Entry 6RE3 (electron microscopy, 3.30 A resolution); this record covers chains V and Z of the 31 polymer chains in the assembly.

Chain V:
Molecule: ATP synthase subunit alpha
From: Polytomella sp. Pringsheim 198.80
UniProtKB: A0ZW40 (A0ZW40_9CHLO); residue numbers follow UniProt; this construct covers 1-562
Amino-acid sequence (562 residues; each row starts with the number of its first residue):
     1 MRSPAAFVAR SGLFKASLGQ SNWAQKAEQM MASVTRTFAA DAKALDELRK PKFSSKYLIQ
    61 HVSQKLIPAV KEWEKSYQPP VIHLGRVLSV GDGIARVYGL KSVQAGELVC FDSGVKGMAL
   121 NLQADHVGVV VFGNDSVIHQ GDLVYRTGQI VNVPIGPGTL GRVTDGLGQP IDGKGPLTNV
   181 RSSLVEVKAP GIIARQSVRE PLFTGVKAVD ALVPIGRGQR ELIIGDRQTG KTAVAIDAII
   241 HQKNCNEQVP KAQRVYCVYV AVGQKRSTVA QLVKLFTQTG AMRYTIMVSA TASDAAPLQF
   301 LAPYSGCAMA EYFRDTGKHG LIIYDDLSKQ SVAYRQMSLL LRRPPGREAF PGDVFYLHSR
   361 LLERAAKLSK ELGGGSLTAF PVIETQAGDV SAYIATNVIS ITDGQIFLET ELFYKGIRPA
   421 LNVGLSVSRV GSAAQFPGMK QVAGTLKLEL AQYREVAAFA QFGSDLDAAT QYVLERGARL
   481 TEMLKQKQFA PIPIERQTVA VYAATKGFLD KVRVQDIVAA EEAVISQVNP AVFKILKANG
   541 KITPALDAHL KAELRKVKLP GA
Not modelled in the structure: 1-42
Construct notes: conflict Arg266 (Lys in A0ZW40)
Ion coordination: Mg2+: Thr232 (together with ATP)
Ligand contacts:
  - ADP (adenosine-5'-diphosphate): Val427, Ser428, Arg429
  - ATP (adenosine-5'-triphosphate): Asp226, Arg227, Gln228, Thr229, Gly230, Lys231, Thr232, Ala233, Glu384, Phe413, Arg418, Pro419, Gln486, Lys487, Gln488

Chain Z:
Molecule: ATP synthase subunit beta
From: Polytomella sp. Pringsheim 198.80
Notes: EC 7.1.2.2
UniProtKB: A0ZW41 (A0ZW41_9CHLO); residue numbers follow UniProt; this construct covers 1-574
Amino-acid sequence (574 residues; row label = number of the first residue in the row):
     1 MALRYAAGLA KNVVQRQGAS LNIARAFAAE PAPAIDAGYV SQVIGPVVDV RFDGELPSIL
    61 SSLEVEGHSV RLVLEVAQHM GDNTVRCIAM DSTDGLVRGQ KVVDTGSPIK VPVGRGTLGR
   121 IMNVIGEPVD EQGPIDAADI WSIHREAPEF TEQSTEQEIL VTGIKVVDLL APYQRGGKIG
   181 LFGGAGVGKT VLIMELINNV AKAHGGFSVF AGVGERTREG NDLYREMIES GVIKLGAERG
   241 NSKCTLVYGQ MNEPPGARAR VALTGLTVAE YFRDIEGQDV LLFVDNIFRF TQANSEVSAL
   301 LGRIPSAVGY QPTLATDLGG LQERITTTTK GSITSVQAVY VPADDLTDPA PATTFAHLDA
   361 TTVLSRSIAE LGIYPAVDPL DSTSRMLNPN VIGAEHYNVA RGVQKVLQDY KNLQDIIAIL
   421 GMDELSEEDK LTVARARKIQ RFLSQPFQVA EVFTGTPGKY VDLADTISGF QGVLTGKYDD
   481 LPEMAFYMVG DIKEVKEKAD KMAKDIASRK EADNKKVSEE LKDIPSLDKL VSEIKEVVIE
   541 EDDGLEEDFK AEALSSETVV LNEEGKSVPL PKKN
Not modelled in the structure: 1-35
Construct notes: conflict Ala350 (Gly in A0ZW41), Leu387 (Arg in A0ZW41)
Ion coordination: Mg2+: Thr190, Glu215 (together with ADP)
Ligand contacts:
  - ADP (adenosine-5'-diphosphate): Gly184, Ala185, Gly186, Val187, Gly188, Lys189, Thr190, Val191, Glu219, Tyr374, Pro375, Phe447, Ala450, Phe453, Thr454
  - ATP (adenosine-5'-triphosphate): Ser384, Arg385, Leu387, Asn388, Tyr397

Chain V / chain Z interface:
Contacting residue pairs (158; chain V residue first):
  Pro80(V) - Glu563(Z)
  Ile82(V) - Glu563(Z)
  His83(V) - Leu561(Z)
  His83(V) - Asn562(Z)
  His83(V) - Glu563(Z)
  His83(V) - Gly565(Z)
  Leu84(V) - Glu563(Z)
  Gly99(V) - Arg98(Z)  hydrogen bond (backbone-side chain)
  Leu100(V) - Arg98(Z)  hydrogen bond (backbone-side chain)
  Lys101(V) - Val97(Z)
  Lys101(V) - Arg98(Z)
  Ser102(V) - Val97(Z)
  Val103(V) - Leu96(Z)
  Val103(V) - Val97(Z)
  Gln104(V) - Gly95(Z)
  Gln104(V) - Leu96(Z)
  Gln104(V) - Val97(Z)
  Ala105(V) - Val43(Z)  hydrophobic
  Ala105(V) - Thr93(Z)
  Ala105(V) - Asp94(Z)
  Ala105(V) - Gly95(Z)  hydrogen bond (backbone-backbone)
  Ala105(V) - Leu96(Z)  hydrogen bond (backbone-backbone)
  Cys110(V) - Val560(Z)  hydrophobic
  Cys110(V) - Leu570(Z)  hydrophobic
  Phe111(V) - Leu570(Z)
  Asp112(V) - Lys573(Z)
  Asp112(V) - Asn574(Z)
  Asn121(V) - Val43(Z)
  Asn121(V) - Ile44(Z)
  Leu122(V) - Gln42(Z)
  Leu122(V) - Val43(Z)  hydrogen bond (backbone-backbone)
  Leu122(V) - Leu96(Z)
  Leu122(V) - Arg98(Z)
  Gln123(V) - Gln42(Z)
  Gln123(V) - Ile44(Z)
  Gln123(V) - Arg98(Z)  hydrogen bond (backbone-side chain)
  Ala124(V) - Ser41(Z)
  Ala124(V) - Gln42(Z)
  His126(V) - Arg98(Z)  hydrogen bond (backbone-side chain)
  Val127(V) - Arg98(Z)
  Tyr145(V) - Val560(Z)  hydrophobic
  Tyr145(V) - Leu570(Z)  hydrophobic
  Arg146(V) - Val560(Z)
  Arg146(V) - Leu561(Z)  hydrogen bond (backbone-backbone)
  Thr147(V) - Val559(Z)
  Thr147(V) - Val560(Z)
  Gly148(V) - Leu561(Z)
  Pro154(V) - Leu554(Z)  hydrophobic
  Ile155(V) - Phe549(Z)
  Gly156(V) - Phe549(Z)
  Pro157(V) - Leu545(Z)  hydrophobic
  Pro157(V) - Phe549(Z)
  Leu160(V) - Leu545(Z)  hydrophobic
  Leu177(V) - Leu554(Z)
  Asn179(V) - Phe549(Z)
  Val180(V) - Phe549(Z)
  Val180(V) - Ala551(Z)
  Val180(V) - Glu552(Z)  hydrogen bond (backbone-backbone)
  Val180(V) - Leu554(Z)  hydrophobic
  Arg181(V) - Phe549(Z)
  Arg181(V) - Lys550(Z)
  Arg181(V) - Glu552(Z)
  Ser182(V) - Glu552(Z)
  Lys188(V) - Asp91(Z)  salt bridge
  Ala189(V) - Asn252(Z)
  Ile192(V) - Thr217(Z)
  Ile192(V) - Asn221(Z)  hydrogen bond (backbone-side chain)
  Ile192(V) - Tyr248(Z)  hydrophobic
  Ile193(V) - Val129(Z)
  Ile193(V) - Asp130(Z)
  Ile193(V) - Glu131(Z)
  Ile193(V) - Tyr224(Z)  hydrophobic
  Arg195(V) - Thr217(Z)
  Arg195(V) - Arg218(Z)
  Arg195(V) - Asn221(Z)  hydrogen bond (backbone-side chain)
  Gln196(V) - Asn221(Z)
  Ser197(V) - Asp222(Z)
  Arg220(V) - Arg216(Z)
  Glu247(V) - Ile539(Z)
  Gln248(V) - Ile539(Z)
  Val249(V) - Ile539(Z)
  Pro250(V) - Val538(Z)
  Arg254(V) - Ile539(Z)
  Arg254(V) - Glu541(Z)
  Arg254(V) - Asp543(Z)  salt bridge
  Tyr256(V) - Asp543(Z)  hydrogen bond (side chain-backbone)
  Tyr256(V) - Leu545(Z)
  Arg283(V) - Glu541(Z)  salt bridge
  Arg283(V) - Asp543(Z)  salt bridge
  Tyr284(V) - Asp543(Z)
  Tyr312(V) - Leu545(Z)  hydrogen bond (side chain-backbone)
  Tyr312(V) - Phe549(Z)  hydrophobic
  Phe313(V) - Leu545(Z)  hydrophobic
  Lys318(V) - Gly544(Z)  hydrogen bond (side chain-backbone)
  Arg343(V) - Ile44(Z)
  Pro344(V) - Ala299(Z)
  Arg347(V) - Val308(Z)
  Gly352(V) - Glu296(Z)
  Asp353(V) - Glu296(Z)
  Phe355(V) - Arg258(Z)
  Phe355(V) - Arg289(Z)
  Phe355(V) - Gln292(Z)
  Phe355(V) - Glu296(Z)
  Tyr356(V) - Asn252(Z)
  Tyr356(V) - Glu253(Z)
  Tyr356(V) - Pro254(Z)  hydrophobic
  Tyr356(V) - Arg258(Z)
  Tyr356(V) - Glu296(Z)  hydrogen bond (backbone-side chain)
  Ser359(V) - Met251(Z)  hydrogen bond (side chain-backbone)
  Arg360(V) - Asn252(Z)
  Glu363(V) - Arg216(Z)
  Glu363(V) - Thr217(Z)  hydrogen bond
  Glu363(V) - Met251(Z)
  Glu363(V) - Asn252(Z)
  Ser391(V) - Ala343(Z)
  Thr396(V) - Tyr340(Z)
  Thr396(V) - Ala343(Z)
  Asn397(V) - Gln292(Z)
  Ile399(V) - Ala185(Z)  hydrophobic
  Ile399(V) - Arg216(Z)
  Ser400(V) - Arg216(Z)  hydrogen bond (backbone-side chain)
  Ser400(V) - Met251(Z)
  Ser400(V) - Arg289(Z)
  Ser400(V) - Tyr340(Z)  hydrogen bond
  Ile401(V) - Arg216(Z)  hydrogen bond (backbone-side chain)
  Ile401(V) - Met251(Z)  hydrophobic
  Thr402(V) - Arg216(Z)  hydrogen bond (backbone-side chain)
  Asp403(V) - Arg216(Z)  salt bridge
  Asp403(V) - Arg218(Z)  salt bridge
  Gly424(V) - Glu370(Z)
  Leu425(V) - Glu370(Z)
  Arg429(V) - Ala185(Z)
  Arg429(V) - Gly186(Z)
  Arg429(V) - Arg216(Z)
  Arg429(V) - Arg218(Z)
  Gly431(V) - Phe453(Z)
  Arg454(V) - Glu370(Z)
  Phe459(V) - Ala418(Z)
  Asn529(V) - Leu527(Z)
  Ala531(V) - Val531(Z)  hydrophobic
  Lys534(V) - Ile534(Z)
  Ile535(V) - Leu530(Z)
  Ile535(V) - Val531(Z)  hydrophobic
  Ile535(V) - Ile534(Z)  hydrophobic
  Ala538(V) - Ile534(Z)  hydrophobic
  Pro544(V) - Ile524(Z)
  Ala545(V) - Ile524(Z)  hydrophobic
  Ala545(V) - Pro525(Z)
  Ala545(V) - Leu530(Z)
  Ala548(V) - Ile524(Z)
  His549(V) - Ile524(Z)
  His549(V) - Pro525(Z)  hydrogen bond (side chain-backbone)
  His549(V) - Ser526(Z)
  His549(V) - Leu527(Z)  hydrogen bond (side chain-backbone)
  His549(V) - Leu530(Z)
  Lys551(V) - Ser518(Z)
  Ala552(V) - Glu520(Z)
  Arg555(V) - Asp513(Z)  salt bridge
Interface residues without a listed pair, chain V (109 interface residues in all): Val81, Ser113, Gly114, Leu120, Asp125, Asp142, Ile150, Glu186, Pro190, Gly191, Val198, Lys251, Val390, Val430, Ala433, Tyr472, Val532, Asn539, Glu553, Lys556
Interface residues without a listed pair, chain Z (83 interface residues in all): Gly45, Pro46, Ser92, Ile121, Gly220, Pro255, Ser295, Leu300, Val452, Arg509, Asp523, Glu540, Glu546, Thr558, Pro571

Summary:
Chain V and chain Z form an interface of 109 and 83 residues respectively; the contacts include 23 hydrogen
bonds and 7 salt bridges. Polar contacts include Lys188(V)-Asp91(Z), Arg254(V)-Asp543(Z) and
Arg283(V)-Glu541(Z). ADP is bound between chain V and chain Z. Bound to chain V: ATP.
Chain V is ATP synthase subunit alpha and chain Z is ATP synthase subunit beta, both from Polytomella sp.
Pringsheim 198.80; the structure, Cryo-EM structure of Polytomella F-ATP synthase, Rotary substate 2B,
monomer-masked refinement, was determined by electron microscopy (same publication as 6RD4, 6RD5, 6RD6, 6RD7,
6RD8, 6RD9 and 46 further entries).
